Entry 7WBX (electron microscopy, 4.00 A resolution); this record covers chains N and a of the 26 polymer chains in the assembly.

# Chain N
Molecule: 198-nt DNA strand
Sequence (198 nucleotides; row label = number of the first residue in the row; numbers below 1 keep their minus sign (DG-125 is residue -125)):
  -125 GCTTACGTCA GTCTGGCCAT CTTTGTGTTT GGTGTGTTTG GGTGGTGGCC GTTTTCGTTG
   -65 TTTTTTTCTG TCTCGTGCCT GGTGTCTTGG GTGTAATCCC CTTGGCGGTT AAAACGCGGG
    -5 GGACAGCGCG TACGTGCGTT TAAGCGGTGC TAGAGCTGTC TACGACCAAT TGAGCGGCCT
    55 CGGCACCGGG ATTCTGAT
Not modelled in the structure: -125 to -78, -59 to -55

# Chain a
Name: Histone H3.3
Source organism: Homo sapiens
UniProt: P84243 (H33_HUMAN); residues 0-135 here correspond to UniProt positions 1-136 (UniProt number = residue number + 1)
Sequence (139 residues; numbered -3 to 135; the number before each row is that of its first residue; numbers below 1 keep their minus sign (Gly-3 is residue -3)):
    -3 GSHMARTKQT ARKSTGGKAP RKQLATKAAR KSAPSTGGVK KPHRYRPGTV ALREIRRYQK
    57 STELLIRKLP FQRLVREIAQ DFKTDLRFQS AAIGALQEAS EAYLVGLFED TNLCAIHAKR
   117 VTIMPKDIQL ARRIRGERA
Not modelled in the structure: -3 to 37, 135
Differences from the reference sequence: expression tag (-3 to -1)
Curated features (UniProtKB/Swiss-Prot):
  - site: Ser31 (Interaction with ZMYND11)
  - modified residue: Arg2 (Asymmetric dimethylarginine), Thr3 (Phosphothreonine), Lys4 (Allysine), Gln5 (5-glutamyl dopamine), Thr6 (Phosphothreonine), Arg8 (Citrulline), Lys9 (N6,N6,N6-trimethyllysine), Ser10 (ADP-ribosylserine), Thr11 (Phosphothreonine), Lys14 (N6-(2-hydroxyisobutyryl)lysine), Arg17 (Asymmetric dimethylarginine), Lys18 (N6-(2-hydroxyisobutyryl)lysine), Lys23 (N6-(2-hydroxyisobutyryl)lysine), Arg26 (Citrulline), Lys27 (N6,N6,N6-trimethyllysine), Ser28 (ADP-ribosylserine), Ser31 (Phosphoserine), Lys36 (N6,N6,N6-trimethyllysine), Lys37 (N6-methyllysine), Tyr41 (Phosphotyrosine) and 9 more in UniProt
  - lipidation: Lys18 (N6-decanoyllysine)

# How chain N and chain a interact
Residue-residue contacts (17; chain N residue first):
  DG8(N) - Pro43(a)  phosphate contact
  DG8(N) - Gly44(a)  phosphate contact
  DT9(N) - Arg40(a)  phosphate contact
  DT9(N) - Pro43(a)  phosphate contact
  DT9(N) - Gly44(a)  hydrogen bond to the phosphate
  DT9(N) - Val46(a)  hydrogen bond to the phosphate
  DG10(N) - His39(a)  phosphate contact
  DG10(N) - Arg40(a)  hydrogen bond to the sugar
  DA17(N) - Arg63(a)  phosphate contact
  DA17(N) - Leu65(a)  phosphate contact
  DA17(N) - Arg69(a)  salt bridge to the phosphate
  DG18(N) - Arg63(a)  phosphate contact
  DG18(N) - Lys64(a)  hydrogen bond to the phosphate
  DG18(N) - Leu65(a)  hydrogen bond to the phosphate
  DA26(N) - Arg83(a)  hydrogen bond to the base
  DG27(N) - Asp81(a)  phosphate contact
  DG27(N) - Arg83(a)  hydrogen bond to the sugar
Other interface residues (no listed pair), chain a (16 interface residues in all): Tyr41, Arg42, Thr45, Ala47, Pro66

# Summary
Chain N and chain a form an interface of 7 and 16 residues respectively; the contacts include 7 hydrogen bonds
and 1 salt bridge. Polar contacts include DA26(N)-Arg83(a), DG10(N)-Arg40(a) and DG27(N)-Arg83(a).
Here chain N is a 198-nt DNA strand and chain a is Histone H3.3 (Homo sapiens). Entry 7WBX (RNA polymerase II
elongation complex bound with Elf1 and Spt4/5, stalled at SHL(-3) of the nucleosome) was determined by
electron microscopy, deposited together with 7WBV, 7WBW and 8HE5.
